7R8I - chains A and T; structure by X-ray diffraction, 2.40 A resolution.

== Chain A ==
Molecule: Argonaute
From: Pseudooceanicola lipolyticus
Reference sequence: A0A2M8J4C7 (A0A2M8J4C7_9RHOB); residue numbers follow UniProt; this construct covers 1-789
Sequence (789 residues; numbered 1 to 789; the number before each row is that of its first residue):
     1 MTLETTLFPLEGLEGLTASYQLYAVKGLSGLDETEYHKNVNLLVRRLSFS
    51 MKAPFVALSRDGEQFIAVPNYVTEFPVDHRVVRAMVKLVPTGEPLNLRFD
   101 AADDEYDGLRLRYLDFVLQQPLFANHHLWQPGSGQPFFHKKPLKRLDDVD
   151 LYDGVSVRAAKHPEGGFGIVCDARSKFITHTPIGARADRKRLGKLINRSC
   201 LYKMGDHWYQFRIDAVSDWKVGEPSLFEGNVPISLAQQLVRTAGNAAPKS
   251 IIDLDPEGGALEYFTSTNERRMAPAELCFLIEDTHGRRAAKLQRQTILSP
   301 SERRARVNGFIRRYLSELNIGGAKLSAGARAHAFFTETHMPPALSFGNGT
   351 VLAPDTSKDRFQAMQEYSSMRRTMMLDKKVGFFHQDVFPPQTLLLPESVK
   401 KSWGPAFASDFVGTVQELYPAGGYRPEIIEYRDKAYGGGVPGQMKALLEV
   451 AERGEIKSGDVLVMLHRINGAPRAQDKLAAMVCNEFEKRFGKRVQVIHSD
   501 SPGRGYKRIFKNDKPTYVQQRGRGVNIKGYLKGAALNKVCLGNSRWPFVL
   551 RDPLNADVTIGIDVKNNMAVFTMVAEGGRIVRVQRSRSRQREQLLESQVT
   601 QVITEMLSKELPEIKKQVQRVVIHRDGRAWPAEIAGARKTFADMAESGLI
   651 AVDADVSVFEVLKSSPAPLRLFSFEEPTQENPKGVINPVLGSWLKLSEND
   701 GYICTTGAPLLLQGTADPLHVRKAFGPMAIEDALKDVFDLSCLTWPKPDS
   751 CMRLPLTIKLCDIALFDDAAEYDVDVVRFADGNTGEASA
Unresolved in the structure: 772-789

== Chain T ==
Molecule: 18-nt DNA strand
Sequence (18 nucleotides; row label = number of the first residue in the row; numbering starts at 0):
     0 TTACTGCACAGGTGACGA
Unresolved in the structure: 17
Residues lining bound ligands: Mg2+ (MG): DC8, DA9, DG10

== How chain A and chain T interact ==
Contacting residue pairs - 97 pairs, chain A then chain T:
  Arg-45(A) / DT12(T)  base contact
  Ser-48(A) / DG13(T)  sugar contact
  Phe-49(A) / DT12(T)  sugar contact
  Phe-49(A) / DG13(T)  sugar contact
  Phe-49(A) / DA14(T)  phosphate contact
  Lys-52(A) / DG13(T)  base contact
  Lys-52(A) / DA14(T)  sugar contact
  Lys-52(A) / DC15(T)  phosphate contact
  Arg-112(A) / DG13(T)  salt bridge to the phosphate
  Phe-116(A) / DG13(T)  base contact
  Gln-120(A) / DG13(T)  hydrogen bond to the base
  Phe-123(A) / DA14(T)  stacking on the base
  Ser-133(A) / DT12(T)  sugar contact
  Ser-133(A) / DG13(T)  sugar contact
  Ser-133(A) / DA14(T)  phosphate contact
  Gly-134(A) / DG11(T)  base contact
  Gly-134(A) / DT12(T)  sugar contact
  Gln-135(A) / DG10(T)  base contact
  Gln-135(A) / DG11(T)  hydrogen bond to the base
  Pro-136(A) / DG11(T)  base contact
  Ser-156(A) / DG11(T)  base contact
  Arg-158(A) / DG11(T)  sugar contact
  Arg-174(A) / DC8(T)  phosphate contact
  Arg-174(A) / DG10(T)  base contact
  Arg-174(A) / DG11(T)  base contact
  Ser-175(A) / DC8(T)  hydrogen bond to the phosphate
  Tyr-202(A) / DG16(T)  hydrogen bond to the phosphate
  Met-204(A) / DC15(T)  phosphate contact
  Met-204(A) / DG16(T)  sugar contact
  Tyr-209(A) / DC15(T)  stacking on the base
  Tyr-209(A) / DG16(T)  sugar contact
  Gln-238(A) / DG16(T)  base contact
  Leu-239(A) / DG16(T)  sugar contact
  Tyr-263(A) / DG16(T)  sugar contact
  Ser-266(A) / DA14(T)  hydrogen bond to the phosphate
  Arg-270(A) / DG16(T)  base contact
  Arg-271(A) / DG16(T)  sugar contact
  Met-272(A) / DG16(T)  hydrogen bond to the base
  His-285(A) / DA7(T)  base contact
  His-285(A) / DC8(T)  hydrogen bond to the sugar
  Arg-288(A) / DT1(T)  base contact
  Gln-293(A) / DA7(T)  base contact
  Arg-294(A) / DC6(T)  base contact
  Thr-296(A) / DA7(T)  hydrogen bond to the phosphate
  Thr-296(A) / DC8(T)  phosphate contact
  Ile-297(A) / DC6(T)  base contact
  Ile-297(A) / DA7(T)  sugar contact
  Leu-298(A) / DA7(T)  hydrogen bond to the phosphate
  Arg-303(A) / DA7(T)  salt bridge to the phosphate
  Arg-467(A) / DT1(T)  hydrogen bond to the phosphate
  Arg-467(A) / DA2(T)  salt bridge to the phosphate
  Pro-472(A) / DT1(T)  base contact
  His-498(A) / DA2(T)  salt bridge to the phosphate
  Asp-500(A) / DT1(T)  phosphate contact
  Ser-501(A) / DT1(T)  hydrogen bond to the phosphate
  Ser-501(A) / DA2(T)  hydrogen bond to the phosphate
  Arg-504(A) / DT1(T)  salt bridge to the phosphate
  Gly-524(A) / DT0(T)  sugar contact
  Val-525(A) / DT0(T)  base contact
  Asn-526(A) / DT0(T)  base contact
  Gly-529(A) / DA2(T)  base contact
  Tyr-530(A) / DA2(T)  base contact
  Gly-533(A) / DA2(T)  base contact
  Ala-534(A) / DA2(T)  sugar contact
  Asn-537(A) / DC3(T)  sugar contact
  Lys-538(A) / DA2(T)  phosphate contact
  Lys-538(A) / DC3(T)  salt bridge to the phosphate
  Arg-628(A) / DG11(T)  salt bridge to the phosphate
  Lys-663(A) / DA9(T)  hydrogen bond to the base
  Ser-664(A) / DA9(T)  base contact
  Ser-664(A) / DG10(T)  hydrogen bond to the sugar
  Ser-665(A) / DG10(T)  base contact
  Pro-666(A) / DG11(T)  base contact
  Pro-668(A) / DG11(T)  base contact
  Arg-670(A) / DA7(T)  salt bridge to the phosphate
  Thr-706(A) / DG5(T)  phosphate contact
  Thr-706(A) / DC6(T)  hydrogen bond to the phosphate
  Leu-711(A) / DG5(T)  phosphate contact
  Gln-713(A) / DG5(T)  hydrogen bond to the base
  Gln-713(A) / DC6(T)  hydrogen bond to the base
  Gly-714(A) / DC6(T)  phosphate contact
  Thr-715(A) / DC6(T)  sugar contact
  Thr-715(A) / DA7(T)  phosphate contact
  Ala-716(A) / DC6(T)  phosphate contact
  Asp-717(A) / DC6(T)  hydrogen bond to the phosphate
  Pro-746(A) / DC3(T)  phosphate contact
  Lys-747(A) / DC3(T)  base contact
  Lys-747(A) / DT4(T)  sugar contact
  Ser-750(A) / DT4(T)  sugar contact
  Cys-751(A) / DT4(T)  phosphate contact
  Cys-751(A) / DG5(T)  sugar contact
  Met-752(A) / DT4(T)  phosphate contact
  Met-752(A) / DG5(T)  phosphate contact
  Arg-753(A) / DG5(T)  hydrogen bond to the phosphate
  Arg-753(A) / DC6(T)  salt bridge to the phosphate
  Arg-753(A) / DA9(T)  base contact
  Lys-759(A) / DT4(T)  salt bridge to the phosphate
Interface residues without a listed pair, chain A (78 interface residues in all): Pro-131, Gly-132, His-207, Leu-226, Leu-235, Ala-273, Ile-497, Leu-712

== In short ==
78 residues of chain A and 17 residues of chain T are in contact; the contacts include 19 hydrogen bonds, 10
salt bridges and 2 aromatic stacking contacts. Among the polar pairs are Gln-120(A)/DG13(T),
Gln-135(A)/DG11(T) and Met-272(A)/DG16(T). Chain T binds Mg2+.
Here chain A is Argonaute (Pseudooceanicola lipolyticus) and chain T is an 18-nt DNA strand. Entry 7R8I
(Crystal structure of Pseudooceanicola lipolyticus Argonaute bound to 5' OH guide DNA in the presence of ...)
was determined by X-ray diffraction.
